8P6Z - chains H and I of the 3 polymer chains in the assembly; structure by electron microscopy, 2.10 A resolution.

== Chain H ==
Name: CDK-activating kinase assembly factor MAT1
From: Homo sapiens
Reference sequence: P51948 (MAT1_HUMAN), isoform P51948-1; residues 220-309 here = UniProt positions 220-309
Chain sequence (93 residues; each row starts with the number of its first residue):
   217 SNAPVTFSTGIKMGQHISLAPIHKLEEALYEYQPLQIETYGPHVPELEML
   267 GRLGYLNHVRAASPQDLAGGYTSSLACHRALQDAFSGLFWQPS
Disordered / not traced: 217-243, 309
Sequence notes: expression tag (217-219)

== Chain I ==
Name: Cyclin-H
From: Homo sapiens
Reference sequence: P51946 (CCNH_HUMAN); numbering as in UniProt (aligned over 1-323)
Chain sequence (324 residues; numbered 0 to 323; the number before each row is that of its first residue; numbering starts at 0):
     0 XMYHNSSQKRHWTFSSEEQLARLRADANRKFRCKAVANGKVLPNDPVFLE
    50 PHEEMTLCKYYEKRLLEFCSVFKPAMPRSVVGTACMYFKRFYLNNSVMEY
   100 HPRIIMLTCAFLACKVDEFNVSSPQFVGNLRESPLGQEKALEQILEYELL
   150 LIQQLNFHLIVHNPYRPFEGFLIDLKTRYPILENPEILRKTADDFLNRIA
   200 LTDAYLLYTPSQIALTAILSSASRAGITMESYLSESLMLKENRTCLSQLL
   250 DIMKSMRNLVKKYEPPRSEEVAVLKQKLERCHSAELALNVITKKRKGYED
   300 DDYVSKKSKHEEEEWTDDDLVESL
Disordered / not traced: 39-43, 285-323
Sequence notes: acetylation (0)
Modified residues: ACE (acetyl group) at position 0
Curated features (UniProtKB/Swiss-Prot):
  - modified residue: S5 (Phosphoserine), S132 (Phosphoserine), S304 (Phosphoserine), T315 (Phosphothreonine), S322 (Phosphoserine)
  - mutagenesis: S5 (S5A: No effect on the transcriptional activity of the reconstituted TFIIH complex), S304 (S304A: No effect on the transcriptional activity of the reconstituted TFIIH complex)

== Chain H / chain I interface ==
Contacting residue pairs (50):
  I253(H) - H3(I)
  E254(H) - H3(I)
  T255(H) - H3(I)
  L269(H) - T176(I)
  G270(H) - T176(I)
  Y271(H) - D173(I)
  Y271(H) - T176(I)
  Y271(H) - R177(I)
  H274(H) - K175(I)  hydrogen bond (side chain-backbone)
  H274(H) - T176(I)  hydrogen bond
  V275(H) - I172(I)  hydrophobic
  C293(H) - I172(I)  hydrophobic
  R295(H) - R165(I)
  A296(H) - R165(I)
  A296(H) - G169(I)
  A296(H) - I172(I)  hydrophobic
  L297(H) - G169(I)
  Q298(H) - M1(I)
  D299(H) - M1(I)
  D299(H) - R165(I)  salt bridge
  D299(H) - P166(I)
  A300(H) - P166(I)
  A300(H) - G169(I)
  A300(H) - F170(I)
  A300(H) - S210(I)
  F301(H) - F170(I)  hydrophobic
  F301(H) - D173(I)
  F301(H) - R177(I)
  F301(H) - L236(I)  hydrophobic
  S302(H) - H3(I)  hydrogen bond
  S302(H) - S210(I)  hydrogen bond (backbone-side chain)
  G303(H) - T208(I)  hydrogen bond (backbone-side chain)
  G303(H) - S210(I)
  G303(H) - Q211(I)  hydrogen bond (backbone-side chain)
  L304(H) - F170(I)  hydrophobic
  L304(H) - S210(I)  hydrogen bond (backbone-side chain)
  L304(H) - Q211(I)  hydrogen bond (backbone-side chain)
  L304(H) - L214(I)  hydrophobic
  F305(H) - L238(I)  hydrophobic
  W306(H) - Y2(I)
  W306(H) - K8(I)
  W306(H) - T12(I)
  W306(H) - T208(I)
  W306(H) - Q211(I)  hydrogen bond (backbone-side chain)
  Q307(H) - Q247(I)
  Q307(H) - I251(I)
  P308(H) - T12(I)
  P308(H) - F13(I)
  P308(H) - S14(I)  hydrogen bond (backbone-side chain)
  P308(H) - L206(I)
Also at the interface, not in a pair above, chain H (25 interface residues in all): Y256, P258
Also at the interface, not in a pair above, chain I (31 interface residues in all): ACE_0, N4, Y231, C244, L248, D250

== In short ==
25 residues of chain H and 31 residues of chain I are in contact; the contacts include 10 hydrogen bonds and 1
salt bridge. Polar contacts include D299(H)-R165(I), H274(H)-K175(I) and H274(H)-T176(I). From UniProt: 2
mutagenesis sites on chain I.
Here chain H is CDK-activating kinase assembly factor MAT1 and chain I is Cyclin-H, both from Homo sapiens.
Entry 8P6Z (Cryo-EM structure of CAK in complex with inhibitor ICEC0510-R) was determined by electron
microscopy, deposited together with 8ORM, 8P6V, 8P6W, 8P6X, 8P6Y, 8P70 and 11 further entries.
